PDB entry 8ABK | electron microscopy, 2.50 A resolution | chains A and H of the 20 polymer chains in the assembly

# Chain A
Molecule: YALI0A14806p
Organism: Yarrowia lipolytica
UniProtKB: Q6CGY9 (Q6CGY9_YARLI); numbering as in UniProt (aligned over 1-474)
Sequence (474 residues; each row starts with the number of its first residue):
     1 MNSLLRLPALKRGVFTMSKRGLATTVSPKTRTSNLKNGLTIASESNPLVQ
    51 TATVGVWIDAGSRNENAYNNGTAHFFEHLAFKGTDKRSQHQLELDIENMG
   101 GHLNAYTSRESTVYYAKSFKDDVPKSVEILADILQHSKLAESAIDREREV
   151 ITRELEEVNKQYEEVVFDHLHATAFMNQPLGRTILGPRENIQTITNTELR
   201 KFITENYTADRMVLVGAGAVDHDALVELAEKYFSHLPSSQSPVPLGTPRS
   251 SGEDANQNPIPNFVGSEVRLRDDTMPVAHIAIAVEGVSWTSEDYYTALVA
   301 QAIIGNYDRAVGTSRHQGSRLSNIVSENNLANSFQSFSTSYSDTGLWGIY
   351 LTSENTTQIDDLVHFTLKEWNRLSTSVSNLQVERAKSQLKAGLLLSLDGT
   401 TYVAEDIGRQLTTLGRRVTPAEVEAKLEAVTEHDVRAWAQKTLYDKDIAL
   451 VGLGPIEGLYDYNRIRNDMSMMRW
Unresolved in the structure: 1-25, 249-259
Small-molecule neighbours:
  - 1,2-diacyl-sn-glycero-3-phosphocholine (PC1): D445, S470, M472
  - 1,2-dimyristoyl-sn-glycero-3-phosphate (XP4): R372, S376, R473

# Chain H
Molecule: Cytochrome b-c1 complex subunit 8
Organism: Yarrowia lipolytica
UniProtKB: Q6C387 (Q6C387_YARLI); residues 3-95 here correspond to UniProt positions 1-93 (UniProt number = residue number - 2)
Sequence (93 residues; row label = number of the first residue in the row):
     3 MGGNGHYMGWWGHMGSPPQKGIAGYTISPFAARPFAGVVHAAIFNTFRRT
    53 KNQALFVILPVSFFYYVWTQASEKNEWLYTKAGRHELAKALAE
Unresolved in the structure: 3-8, 94-95
Small-molecule neighbours: 1,2-diacyl-sn-glycero-3-phosphocholine (PC1): Q55, F58, V59, V63

# How chain A and chain H interact
Pairs across the interface - 38 pairs, chain A then chain H:
  M176(A) - I29(H)  hydrophobic
  G265(A) - I29(H)
  G265(A) - S30(H)  hydrogen bond (backbone-backbone)
  S266(A) - T28(H)
  S266(A) - I29(H)
  E267(A) - G26(H)
  E267(A) - Y27(H)
  E267(A) - T28(H)  hydrogen bond (backbone-backbone)
  V268(A) - G26(H)
  V268(A) - Y27(H)  hydrophobic
  R269(A) - I24(H)
  R269(A) - A25(H)
  R269(A) - G26(H)  hydrogen bond (backbone-backbone)
  L270(A) - A25(H)  hydrophobic
  R271(A) - Q21(H)  hydrogen bond
  R271(A) - K22(H)
  R271(A) - I24(H)
  D272(A) - Q21(H)
  D272(A) - K22(H)
  D273(A) - P19(H)
  D273(A) - P20(H)
  D273(A) - Q21(H)  hydrogen bond (side chain-backbone)
  T274(A) - K22(H)
  T356(A) - G14(H)
  T357(A) - H15(H)
  D447(A) - S30(H)  hydrogen bond
  D447(A) - F32(H)
  E457(A) - W12(H)
  E457(A) - W13(H)
  E457(A) - G14(H)  hydrogen bond (side chain-backbone)
  E457(A) - H15(H)  hydrogen bond (side chain-backbone)
  E457(A) - M16(H)  hydrogen bond (side chain-backbone)
  G458(A) - G14(H)
  Y460(A) - W13(H)
  Y462(A) - S30(H)
  Y462(A) - P31(H)
  N463(A) - P31(H)
  R466(A) - F32(H)
Other interface residues (no listed pair), chain A (21 interface residues in all): V264
Other interface residues (no listed pair), chain H (21 interface residues in all): S18, G23, A33

# In short
Chain A and chain H each contribute 21 residues to their interface; the contacts include 9 hydrogen bonds.
Among the polar pairs are R271(A)-Q21(H), D273(A)-Q21(H) and D447(A)-S30(H). Chain A binds
1,2-dimyristoyl-sn-glycero-3-phosphate and 1,2-diacyl-sn-glycero-3-phosphocholine. Ligands of chain H:
1,2-diacyl-sn-glycero-3-phosphocholine.
Chain A is YALI0A14806p and chain H is Cytochrome b-c1 complex subunit 8, both from Yarrowia lipolytica; the
structure, Complex III2 from Yarrowia lipolytica, decylubiquinol bound, b-position, was determined by electron
microscopy, deposited together with 8AB6, 8AB7, 8AB8, 8AB9, 8ABA, 8ABB and 11 further entries.
